9QBJ - chains F and H of the 8 polymer chains in the assembly; structure by electron microscopy, 3.20 A resolution.

== Chain F (and H) ==
Protein: Fa antibody 8D3_2_L
Source organism: Mus musculus
Notes: antibody fragment or engineered binder; chain H of this document is another copy of the same molecule, construct and numbering; everything in this record applies to it too
Sequence (219 residues; numbered 1 to 219; the number before each row is that of its first residue):
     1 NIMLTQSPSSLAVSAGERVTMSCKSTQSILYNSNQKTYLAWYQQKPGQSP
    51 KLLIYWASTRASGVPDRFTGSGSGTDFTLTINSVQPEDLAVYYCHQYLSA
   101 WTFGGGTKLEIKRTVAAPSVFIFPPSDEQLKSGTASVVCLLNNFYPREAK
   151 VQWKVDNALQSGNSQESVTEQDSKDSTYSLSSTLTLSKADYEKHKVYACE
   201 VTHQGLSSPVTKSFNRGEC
Unresolved in the structure: 156-162, 206-209, 216-219
Disulfides: C23-C94, C139-C199

== Chain F / chain H interface ==
Contacting residue pairs - 8 pairs, chain F then chain H:
  Y55(F) - Y55(H)
  W56(F) - S62(H)
  T59(F) - S62(H)
  R60(F) - D66(H)  salt bridge
  S62(F) - W56(H)
  S62(F) - T59(H)
  D66(F) - R60(H)  salt bridge
  D66(F) - D66(H)
Other interface residues (no listed pair), chain F (8 interface residues in all): K36, G63
Other interface residues (no listed pair), chain H (8 interface residues in all): K36, G63

== Summary ==
Chain F and chain H each contribute 8 residues to their interface; the contacts include 2 salt bridges. The
salt-bridged pair is R60(F)-D66(H).
Both chains are Fa antibody 8D3_2_L (Mus musculus). Entry 9QBJ (Legobody dimer) was determined by electron
microscopy.
